Entry 3EJX (X-ray diffraction, 1.95 A resolution); this record covers chains D and F of the 6 polymer chains in the assembly.

# Chain D (and F)
Name: Diaminopimelate epimerase, chloroplastic
Source organism: Arabidopsis thaliana
Notes: EC 5.1.1.7; chain F of this document is another copy of the same molecule, construct and numbering; everything in this record applies to it too
UniProt: Q9LFG2 (DAPF_ARATH); residues 1-311 here correspond to UniProt positions 52-362 (UniProt number = residue number + 51)
Chain sequence (317 residues; row label = number of the first residue in the row):
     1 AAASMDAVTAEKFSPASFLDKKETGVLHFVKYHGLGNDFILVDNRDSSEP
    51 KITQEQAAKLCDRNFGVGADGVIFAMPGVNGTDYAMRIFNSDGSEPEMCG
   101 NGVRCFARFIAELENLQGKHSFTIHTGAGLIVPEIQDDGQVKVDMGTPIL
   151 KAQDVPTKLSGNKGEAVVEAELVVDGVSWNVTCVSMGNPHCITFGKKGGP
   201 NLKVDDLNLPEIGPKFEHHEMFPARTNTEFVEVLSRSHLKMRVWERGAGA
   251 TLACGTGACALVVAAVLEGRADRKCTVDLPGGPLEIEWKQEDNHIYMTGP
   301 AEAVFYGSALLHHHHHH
Not modelled in the structure: 1-10, 312-317
Differences from the reference sequence: expression tag (312-317)

# How chain D and chain F interact
Contacting residue pairs - 18 pairs, chain D then chain F:
  His-28(D) with Lys-22(F)
  Phe-29(D) with Phe-18(F)
  Val-30(D) with Pro-15(F), hydrophobic; Leu-19(F), hydrophobic
  Phe-109(D) with Leu-19(F), hydrophobic
  Glu-112(D) with Pro-15(F); Ala-16(F), hydrogen bond (side chain-backbone)
  Leu-113(D) with Leu-19(F), hydrophobic
  Ala-303(D) with Phe-13(F), hydrophobic
  Val-304(D) with Phe-13(F)
  Phe-305(D) with Phe-13(F), hydrophobic
  Tyr-306(D) with Phe-13(F), hydrophobic; Ser-14(F), hydrogen bond (side chain-backbone); Pro-15(F); Phe-18(F), hydrophobic
  Gly-307(D) with Phe-18(F)
  Ser-308(D) with Phe-18(F); Lys-22(F)
Also at the interface, not in a pair above, chain D (13 interface residues in all): Asp-43
Also at the interface, not in a pair above, chain F (8 interface residues in all): Lys-12

# Summary
Chain D and chain F form an interface of 13 and 8 residues respectively; the contacts include 2 hydrogen
bonds. Polar pairs include Glu-112(D)/Ala-16(F) and Tyr-306(D)/Ser-14(F).
Both chains are Diaminopimelate epimerase, chloroplastic (Arabidopsis thaliana). Entry 3EJX (Crystal structure
of diaminopimelate epimerase from Arabidopsis thaliana in complex with LL-AziDAP) was determined by X-ray
diffraction together with 3EKM from the same study.
